Entry 1BAB (X-ray diffraction, 1.50 A resolution); this record covers chains C and D of the 4 polymer chains in the assembly.

# Chain C
Molecule: Hemoglobin thionville (deoxy) (alpha chain)
Source organism: Homo sapiens
Reference sequence: P69905 (HBA_HUMAN); residues 3-142 here correspond to UniProt positions 2-141 (UniProt number = residue number - 1)
Chain sequence (143 residues; row label = number of the first residue in the row; numbering starts at 0):
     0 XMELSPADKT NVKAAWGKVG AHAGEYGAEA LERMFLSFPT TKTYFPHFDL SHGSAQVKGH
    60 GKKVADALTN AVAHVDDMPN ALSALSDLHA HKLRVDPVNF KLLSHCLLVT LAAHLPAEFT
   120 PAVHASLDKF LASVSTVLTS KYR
Modified residues: ACE (acetyl group) at position 0
Metal / ion sites: heme Fe near His88 (its only coordinating residue here)
Residues lining bound ligands: heme (HEM): Met33, Thr40, Tyr43, Phe44, His46, Phe47, His59, Lys62, Val63, Ala66, Leu67, Leu84, Leu87, His88, Leu92, Val94, Asn98, Phe99, Leu102, Val133, Leu137
UniProt features mapped onto this chain:
  - site: Lys62 (Not glycated)

# Chain D
Molecule: Hemoglobin thionville (deoxy) (beta chain)
Source organism: Homo sapiens
Reference sequence: P68871 (HBB_HUMAN); numbering as in UniProt (aligned over 1-146)
Chain sequence (146 residues; row label = number of the first residue in the row):
     1 VHLTPEEKSA VTALWGKVNV DEVGGEALGR LLVVYPWTQR FFESFGDLST PDAVMGNPKV
    61 KAHGKKVLGA FSDGLAHLDN LKGTFATLSE LHCDKLHVDP ENFRLLGNVL VCVLAHHFGK
   121 EFTPPVQAAY QKVVAGVANA LAHKYH
Metal / ion sites: heme Fe near His92 (its only coordinating residue here)
Residues lining bound ligands: heme (HEM): Leu31, Thr38, Phe41, Phe42, Phe45, His63, Lys66, Val67, Ala70, Phe71, Phe85, Leu88, Leu91, His92, Leu96, Val98, Asn102, Phe103, Leu106, Val137, Leu141

# Chain C / chain D interface
Pairs across the interface - 37 pairs, chain C then chain D:
  Glu31(C) with Pro124(D)
  Arg32(C) with Phe122(D), hydrogen bond (side chain-backbone); Thr123(D); Pro124(D); Gln127(D), hydrogen bond
  Leu35(C) with Pro124(D), hydrophobic; Pro125(D); Ala128(D)
  Ser36(C) with Gln127(D); Ala128(D); Gln131(D)
  Phe37(C) with Gln131(D)
  His104(C) with Asn108(D); Gln127(D); Gln131(D)
  Cys105(C) with Gln127(D)
  Val108(C) with Val111(D), hydrophobic; Ala115(D); Gln127(D)
  Ala111(C) with Cys112(D); Ala115(D); His116(D)
  Ala112(C) with Ala115(D); Gly119(D)
  Pro115(C) with His116(D), hydrogen bond (backbone-side chain)
  Phe118(C) with Arg30(D), hydrogen bond (backbone-side chain); His116(D)
  Thr119(C) with Arg30(D), hydrogen bond (backbone-side chain)
  Pro120(C) with Arg30(D); Val33(D); Met55(D), hydrophobic
  His123(C) with Arg30(D), hydrogen bond; Val34(D); Cys112(D)
  Ala124(C) with Val34(D)
  Asp127(C) with Val34(D); Tyr35(D), hydrogen bond
Also at the interface, not in a pair above, chain C (20 interface residues in all): Leu107, Leu114, Ala121
Also at the interface, not in a pair above, chain D (21 interface residues in all): Glu26, Pro51, Lys120

# Overview
20 residues of chain C and 21 residues of chain D are in contact, with 7 hydrogen bonds. Among the polar pairs
are Arg32(C)-Phe122(D), Arg32(C)-Gln127(D) and Pro115(C)-His116(D). Chain C binds heme. Ligands of chain D:
heme.
Here chain C is Hemoglobin thionville (deoxy) (alpha chain) and chain D is Hemoglobin thionville (deoxy) (beta
chain), both from Homo sapiens. Entry 1BAB (Hemoglobin thionville: an alpha-chain variant with a substitution
of a glutamate for valine at na-1 and ...) was determined by X-ray diffraction.
